3HRU - chains A and B; structure by X-ray diffraction, 2.90 A resolution.

== Chain A (and B) ==
Molecule: Metalloregulator ScaR
Organism: Streptococcus gordonii
Notes: chain B of this document is another copy of the same molecule, construct and numbering; everything in this record applies to it too
Reference sequence: Q9RFN3 (Q9RFN3_STRGN); numbering as in UniProt (aligned over 2-215)
Chain sequence (214 residues; each row starts with the number of its first residue):
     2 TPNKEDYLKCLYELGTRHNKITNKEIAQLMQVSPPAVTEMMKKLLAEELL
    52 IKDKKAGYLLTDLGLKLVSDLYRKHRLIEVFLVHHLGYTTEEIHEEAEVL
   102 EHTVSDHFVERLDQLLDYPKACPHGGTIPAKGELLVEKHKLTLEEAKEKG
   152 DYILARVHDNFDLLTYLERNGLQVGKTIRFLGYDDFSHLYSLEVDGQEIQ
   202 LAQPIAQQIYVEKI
Unresolved in the structure: 2, 18-19 (chain B: 2-5, 18-19, 34-40)
Ion coordination: Zn2+: E80, C123, D160
From the paper describing this entry:
  - Zn2+ coordination: E80, C123, H125, D160

== How chain A and chain B interact ==
Residue-residue contacts (26; chain A residue first):
  F82(A) - F82(B)  hydrophobic
  F82(A) - F109(B)  hydrophobic
  L83(A) - F109(B)  hydrophobic
  H86(A) - L116(B)
  L87(A) - F109(B)  hydrophobic
  L87(A) - R112(B)
  L87(A) - L113(B)
  Y89(A) - H108(B)
  Y89(A) - F109(B)
  E93(A) - H108(B)  salt bridge
  E97(A) - S106(B)  hydrogen bond
  E97(A) - H108(B)
  L101(A) - F109(B)  hydrophobic
  T104(A) - T104(B)
  S106(A) - E97(B)  hydrogen bond
  H108(A) - Y89(B)
  H108(A) - E93(B)  salt bridge
  H108(A) - E97(B)
  F109(A) - L83(B)  hydrophobic
  F109(A) - L87(B)  hydrophobic
  F109(A) - Y89(B)
  F109(A) - E97(B)
  R112(A) - L87(B)  hydrogen bond (side chain-backbone)
  R112(A) - G88(B)
  L116(A) - F82(B)  hydrophobic
  L116(A) - H86(B)
Other interface residues (no listed pair), chain A (18 interface residues in all): G88, V100, V105, L113
Other interface residues (no listed pair), chain B (17 interface residues in all): V100, L101

== Summary ==
18 residues of chain A face 17 of chain B across their interface, with 3 hydrogen bonds and 2 salt bridges.
Polar pairs include E93(A)-H108(B), E97(A)-S106(B) and R112(A)-L87(B). E80(A), C123(A) and D160(A) form the
Zn2+ site. From the paper: Zn2+ coordination by E80(A), C123(A) and H125(A) among others.
Both chains are Metalloregulator ScaR (Streptococcus gordonii). Entry 3HRU (Crystal Structure of ScaR with
bound Zn2+) was determined by X-ray diffraction together with 3HRS and 3HRT from the same study.
